Entry 1P12 (X-ray diffraction, 1.90 A resolution); this record covers chains E and I.

# Chain E
Molecule: Alpha-lytic protease
From: Lysobacter enzymogenes
Notes: EC 3.4.21.12
UniProtKB: P00778 (PRLA_LYSEN); the construct lacks a stretch of the UniProt sequence and is renumbered around it, so the offset changes along the chain: 16-19 = UniProt 202-205; 29-35 = UniProt 206-212; 39-48 = UniProt 213-222; 49-59 = UniProt 227-237; 12 more segments
Sequence (198 residues; row label = number of the first residue in the row; note: 53 numbers in that range are skipped by the numbering (no residue carries them; nothing is unmodelled there); a row labelled like 15A-15B holds insertion residues (15A, then the next letters in order)):
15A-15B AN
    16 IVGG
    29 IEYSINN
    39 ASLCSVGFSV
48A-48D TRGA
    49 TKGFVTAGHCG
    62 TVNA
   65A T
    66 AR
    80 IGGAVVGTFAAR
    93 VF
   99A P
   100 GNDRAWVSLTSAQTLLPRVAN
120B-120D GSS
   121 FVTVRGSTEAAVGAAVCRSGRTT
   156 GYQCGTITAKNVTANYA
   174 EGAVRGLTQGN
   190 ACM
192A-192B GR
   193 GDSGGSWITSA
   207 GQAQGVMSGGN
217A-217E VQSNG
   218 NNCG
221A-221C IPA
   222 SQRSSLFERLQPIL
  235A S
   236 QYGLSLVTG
UniProt features mapped onto this chain:
  - active site (Charge relay system): His57, Asp102, Ser195
Cystine bridges: Cys42-Cys58, Cys137-Cys159, Cys191-Cys220

# Chain I
Molecule: Phosphonate ester inhibitor
Sequence (7 residues; row label = number of the first residue in the row; the depositors numbered this strand downwards along its sequence, so these rows (ascending numbers) run in the REVERSE of the deposited 5'-to-3' order):
    -2 AX
     1 XPAAX
Modified residues: LAC (lactic acid) at position -1; PVA (1-amino-2-methyl-propylphosphonic acid) at position 1; BOC (tert-butyl hydrogen carbonate) at position 5
Glycans and other covalent adducts: covalent link LAC_-1-PVA_1

# Interface between chain E and chain I
Contacting residue pairs (29; chain E residue first):
  Ser40(E) with Ala-2(I)
  Leu41(E) with Ala-2(I), hydrogen bond (backbone-backbone); LAC_-1(I)
  Cys42(E) with LAC_-1(I)
  His57(E) with LAC_-1(I); Pro2(I)
  Tyr171(E) with Pro2(I); Ala3(I); Ala4(I)
  Glu174(E) with Pro2(I)
  Met192(E) with PVA_1(I)
  Gly192A(E) with PVA_1(I)
  Arg192B(E) with Ala-2(I); PVA_1(I)
  Gly193(E) with Ala-2(I); LAC_-1(I); PVA_1(I)
  Asp194(E) with PVA_1(I)
  Ser195(E) with LAC_-1(I); PVA_1(I), covalent bond; Pro2(I)
  Met213(E) with PVA_1(I)
  Ser214(E) with PVA_1(I), hydrogen bond (backbone-backbone); Pro2(I)
  Gly215(E) with Pro2(I); Ala3(I)
  Gly216(E) with Ala3(I), hydrogen bond (backbone-backbone); Ala4(I)
  Val217A(E) with PVA_1(I)
Other interface residues (no listed pair), chain E (20 interface residues in all): Phe94, Ala169, Asn170
Other interface residues (no listed pair), chain I (7 interface residues in all): BOC_5

# In short
20 residues of chain E face 7 of chain I across their interface; the contacts include 1 covalent bond and 3
hydrogen bonds. Backbone hydrogen bonds pair Leu41(E)-Ala-2(I), Ser214(E)-PVA_1(I) and Gly216(E)-Ala3(I).
Curated annotation (UniProt) lists 3 active-site residues on chain E.
Here chain E is Alpha-lytic protease (Lysobacter enzymogenes) and chain I is Phosphonate ester inhibitor.
Entry 1P12 (Crystal structures of alpha-lytic protease complexes with irreversibly bound phosphonate esters)
was determined by X-ray diffraction (same publication as 1P11).
